3DUT - chains A and D of the 4 polymer chains in the assembly; structure by X-ray diffraction, 1.55 A resolution.

# Chain A
Molecule: Hemoglobin subunit alpha
Source organism: Homo sapiens
Reference sequence: P69905 (HBA_HUMAN); residues 1-141 here correspond to UniProt positions 2-142 (UniProt number = residue number + 1)
Amino-acid sequence (141 residues; numbered 1 to 141; the number before each row is that of its first residue):
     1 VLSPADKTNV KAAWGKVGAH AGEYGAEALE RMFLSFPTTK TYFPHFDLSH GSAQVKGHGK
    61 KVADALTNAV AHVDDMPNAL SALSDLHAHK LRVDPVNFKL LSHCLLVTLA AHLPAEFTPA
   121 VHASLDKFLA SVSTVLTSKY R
Ion coordination: heme Fe near His87 (its only coordinating residue here)
Residues lining bound ligands: heme (HEM): Met32, Thr39, Tyr42, Phe43, His45, Phe46, His58, Lys61, Val62, Ala65, Leu66, Leu83, Leu86, His87, Leu91, Val93, Asn97, Phe98, Leu101, Leu105, Val132, Leu136

# Chain D
Molecule: Hemoglobin subunit beta
Source organism: Homo sapiens
Reference sequence: P68871 (HBB_HUMAN); residues 1-146 here correspond to UniProt positions 2-147 (UniProt number = residue number + 1)
Amino-acid sequence (146 residues; each row starts with the number of its first residue):
     1 VHLTPEEKSA VTALWGKVNV DEVGGKALGR LLVVYPWTQR FFESFGDLST PDAVMGNPKV
    61 KAHGKKVLGA FSDGLAHLDN LKGTFATLSE LHCDKLHVDP ENFRLLGNVL VCVLAHHFGK
   121 EFTPPVQAAY QKVVAGVANA LAHKYH
Sequence notes: engineered mutation Lys26 (Glu27 in P68871)
Ion coordination: heme Fe near His92 (its only coordinating residue here)
Residues lining bound ligands: heme (HEM): Leu31, Thr38, Phe41, Phe42, Phe45, His63, Lys66, Val67, Ala70, Phe71, Phe85, Leu88, Leu91, His92, Leu96, Val98, Asn102, Phe103, Leu106, Val137, Leu141

# Chain A / chain D interface
Pairs across the interface (28):
  Pro37(A) - His146(D)
  Thr38(A) - Pro100(D)
  Lys40(A) - His146(D)  hydrogen bond (side chain-backbone)
  Thr41(A) - His97(D)
  Thr41(A) - Val98(D)
  Thr41(A) - Asp99(D)
  Thr41(A) - Tyr145(D)
  Tyr42(A) - Arg40(D)
  Tyr42(A) - Asp99(D)  hydrogen bond
  Pro44(A) - His97(D)
  Leu91(A) - Arg40(D)  hydrogen bond (backbone-side chain)
  Arg92(A) - Trp37(D)
  Arg92(A) - Gln39(D)
  Arg92(A) - Arg40(D)  hydrogen bond (backbone-side chain)
  Arg92(A) - Glu43(D)  salt bridge
  Asp94(A) - Trp37(D)  hydrogen bond
  Asp94(A) - Asp99(D)
  Asp94(A) - Glu101(D)
  Asp94(A) - Leu105(D)
  Pro95(A) - Trp37(D)
  Val96(A) - Glu101(D)
  Asn97(A) - Asp99(D)
  Tyr140(A) - Pro36(D)
  Tyr140(A) - Trp37(D)  hydrophobic
  Arg141(A) - Val34(D)  hydrogen bond (side chain-backbone)
  Arg141(A) - Tyr35(D)
  Arg141(A) - Pro36(D)
  Arg141(A) - Trp37(D)

# Summary
14 residues of chain A face 15 of chain D across their interface, with 6 hydrogen bonds and 1 salt bridge.
Among the polar pairs are Arg92(A)-Glu43(D), Lys40(A)-His146(D) and Tyr42(A)-Asp99(D). Bound to chain A: heme.
Chain D binds heme.
Chain A is Hemoglobin subunit alpha and chain D is Hemoglobin subunit beta, both from Homo sapiens; the
structure, The high salt (phosphate) crystal structure of deoxy hemoglobin E (GLU26LYS) at physiological pH
(pH 7.35), was determined by X-ray diffraction.
